PDB entry 1H27 | X-ray diffraction, 2.20 A resolution | chains A and B of the 3 polymer chains in the assembly

[Chain A]
Molecule: Cell division protein kinase 2
Source organism: Homo sapiens
Notes: EC 2.7.1.-
Reference sequence: P24941 (CDK2_HUMAN); residues 1-298 here = UniProt positions 1-298
Chain sequence (303 residues; each row starts with the number of its first residue; numbers below 1 keep their minus sign (Gly-4 is residue -4)):
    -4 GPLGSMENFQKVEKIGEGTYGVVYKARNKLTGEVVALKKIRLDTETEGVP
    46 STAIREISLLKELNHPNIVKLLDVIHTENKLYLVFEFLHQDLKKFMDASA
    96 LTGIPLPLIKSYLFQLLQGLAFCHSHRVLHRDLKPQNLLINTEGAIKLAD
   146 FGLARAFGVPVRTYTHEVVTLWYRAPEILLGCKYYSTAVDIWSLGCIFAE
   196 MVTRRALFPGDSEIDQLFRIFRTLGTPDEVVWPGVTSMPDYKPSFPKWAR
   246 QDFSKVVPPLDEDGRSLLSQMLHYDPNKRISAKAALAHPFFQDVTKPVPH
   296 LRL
Unresolved in the structure: -4 to -1, 298
Modified residues: Thr160 (phosphothreonine; TPO)
Curated features (UniProtKB/Swiss-Prot):
  - active site: Asp127 (Proton acceptor)
  - binding site (ATP): Ile10 to Val18, Lys33, Glu81 to Leu83, Asp86, Lys129 to Asn132, Asp145
  - binding site (Mg(2+)): Asn132, Asp145
  - site (CDK7 binding): Lys9, Lys88, Lys89, Leu166
  - modified residue: Met1 (N-acetylmethionine), Lys6 (N6-acetyllysine), Thr14 (Phosphothreonine), Tyr15 (Phosphotyrosine), Tyr19 (Phosphotyrosine), Thr160 (Phosphothreonine)
  - natural variant: Pro45 (P45L: In a glioblastoma multiforme sample)
  - mutagenesis: Lys9 (K9F: Reduced phosphorylation by CAK), Thr14 (T14A: 2-fold increase in activity), Tyr15 (Y15F: 2-fold increase in activity), Lys88 to Lys89 (Reduced phosphorylation by CAK), Thr160 (T160A: Abolishes activity), Leu166 (L166R: Reduced phosphorylation by CAK and reduced kinase activity)

[Chain B]
Molecule: Cyclin A2
Source organism: Homo sapiens
Notes: fragment: cyclin fold, residues 175-432
Reference sequence: P20248 (CGA2_HUMAN); numbering as in UniProt (aligned over 175-432)
Chain sequence (259 residues; each row starts with the number of its first residue):
   174 EVPDYHEDIHTYLREMEVKCKPKVGYMKKQPDITNSMRAILVDWLVEVGE
   224 EYKLQNETLHLAVNYIDRFLSSMSVLRGKLQLVGTAAMLLASKFEEIYPP
   274 EVAEFVYITDDTYTKKQVLRMEHLVLKVLTFDLAAPTVNQFLTQYFLHQQ
   324 PANCKVESLAMFLGELSLIDADPYLKYLPSVIAGAAFHLALYTVTGQSWP
   374 ESLIRKTGYTLESLKPCLMDLHQTYLKAPQHAQQSIREKYKNSKYHGVSL
   424 LNPPETLNL
Unresolved in the structure: 174

[How chain A and chain B interact]
Contacting residue pairs (64; chain A residue first):
  Leu37(A) with His296(B)
  Thr39(A) with Lys289(B), hydrogen bond
  Glu40(A) with Lys288(B), salt bridge; Leu292(B)
  Thr41(A) with Lys288(B), hydrogen bond (backbone-side chain); Leu292(B)
  Glu42(A) with Lys266(B), hydrogen bond (backbone-side chain); Glu274(B); Val275(B), hydrogen bond (side chain-backbone); Lys288(B), salt bridge
  Gly43(A) with Lys266(B); Glu295(B)
  Val44(A) with Lys266(B), hydrogen bond (backbone-side chain); Glu295(B), hydrogen bond (backbone-side chain); Leu299(B), hydrophobic
  Ser46(A) with Lys266(B)
  Ile49(A) with Leu263(B), hydrophobic; Leu299(B), hydrophobic; Leu306(B), hydrophobic
  Arg50(A) with Lys266(B); Phe267(B), hydrogen bond (side chain-backbone); Glu269(B), hydrogen bond (side chain-backbone)
  Ile52(A) with Phe304(B), hydrophobic
  Ser53(A) with Phe267(B); Phe304(B); Leu306(B)
  Lys56(A) with Thr303(B), hydrogen bond (side chain-backbone); Asp305(B), salt bridge
  Glu57(A) with Tyr185(B), hydrogen bond; Ala307(B)
  His71(A) with His296(B), hydrogen bond; Lys300(B), hydrogen bond (backbone-side chain); Phe304(B)
  Thr72(A) with His296(B), hydrogen bond (backbone-side chain)
  Ala116(A) with Tyr178(B)
  His119(A) with Tyr178(B); Ile182(B)
  Ser120(A) with Tyr178(B); Asp181(B), hydrogen bond; Ile182(B)
  His121(A) with Tyr185(B)
  Arg122(A) with Ile182(B); Tyr185(B); Ala307(B), hydrogen bond (side chain-backbone)
  Arg150(A) with Glu268(B), salt bridge
  Ala151(A) with Phe267(B), hydrophobic
  Phe152(A) with Ile182(B), hydrophobic
  Val154(A) with His179(B); Ile182(B), hydrophobic; Thr316(B); Gln317(B), hydrogen bond (backbone-backbone)
  Pro155(A) with Thr316(B)
  Arg157(A) with Gln228(B), hydrogen bond; Glu268(B), salt bridge
  Thr158(A) with Ile270(B)
  Tyr159(A) with Ile270(B)
  Thr160(A) with Glu269(B); Ile270(B)
  Ser276(A) with Asp177(B), hydrogen bond; Tyr178(B)
  Ala277(A) with Tyr178(B), hydrogen bond (backbone-side chain)
  Lys278(A) with Asp177(B), salt bridge; Tyr178(B), hydrogen bond (backbone-side chain); Asp181(B), salt bridge
Interface residues without a listed pair, chain A (40 interface residues in all): Leu54, Val69, Glu73, Leu76, Glu162, Thr182, Ala279
Interface residues without a listed pair, chain B (35 interface residues in all): Leu186, Met189, Glu230, Tyr271, Gln313, Leu320

[Summary]
40 residues of chain A and 35 residues of chain B are in contact, with 20 hydrogen bonds and 7 salt bridges.
Polar contacts include Glu40(A)-Lys288(B), Glu42(A)-Lys288(B) and Lys56(A)-Asp305(B).
Chain A is Cell division protein kinase 2 and chain B is Cyclin A2, both from Homo sapiens; the structure,
CDK2/CyclinA in complex with an 11-residue recruitment peptide from p27, was determined by X-ray diffraction
(same publication as 1H24, 1H25, 1H26 and 1H28).
